Entry 7R21 (electron microscopy, 3.10 A resolution); this record covers chains R and S of the 19 polymer chains in the assembly.

== Chain R ==
Molecule: CrRNA
Source organism: Escherichia coli
Sequence (62 nucleotides; row label = number of the first residue in the row):
     1 AUUGAAAGUU GUAGUAUGCG GUCCUUGCGG CUGAGAGCAC UUCAGGAGUU GCCCGCGCCA
    61 GC

== Chain S ==
Molecule: Cas7a
Source organism: Pyrococcus furiosus DSM 3638
UniProt: Q8U333 (Q8U333_PYRFU); residues 1-336 here = UniProt positions 1-336
Amino-acid sequence (336 residues; numbered 1 to 336; the number before each row is that of its first residue):
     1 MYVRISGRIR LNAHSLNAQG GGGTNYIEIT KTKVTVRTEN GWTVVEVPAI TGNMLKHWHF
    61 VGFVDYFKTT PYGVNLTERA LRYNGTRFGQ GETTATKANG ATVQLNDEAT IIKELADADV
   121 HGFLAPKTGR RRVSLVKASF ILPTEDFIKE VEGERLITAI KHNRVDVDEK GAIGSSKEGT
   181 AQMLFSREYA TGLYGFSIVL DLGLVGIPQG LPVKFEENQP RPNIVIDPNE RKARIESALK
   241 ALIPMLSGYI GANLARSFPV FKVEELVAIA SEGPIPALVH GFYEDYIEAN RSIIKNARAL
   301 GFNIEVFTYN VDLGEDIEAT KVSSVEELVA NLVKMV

== Chain R / chain S interface ==
Contacting residue pairs - 42 pairs, chain R then chain S:
  C52(R) - Arg131(S)  base contact
  C53(R) - Phe123(S)  hydrogen bond to the sugar
  C53(R) - Leu124(S)  base contact
  C53(R) - Arg131(S)  hydrogen bond to the base
  C53(R) - Arg132(S)  hydrogen bond to the sugar
  C53(R) - Val133(S)  sugar contact
  C54(R) - Lys56(S)  phosphate contact
  C54(R) - Arg87(S)  sugar contact
  C54(R) - His121(S)  sugar contact
  C54(R) - Gly122(S)  sugar contact
  C54(R) - Phe123(S)  sugar contact
  C54(R) - Leu124(S)  base contact
  C54(R) - Arg132(S)  sugar contact
  C54(R) - Val133(S)  phosphate contact
  C54(R) - Ser134(S)  hydrogen bond to the phosphate
  G55(R) - Asn53(S)  hydrogen bond to the sugar
  G55(R) - Lys56(S)  salt bridge to the phosphate
  G55(R) - Gly85(S)  sugar contact
  C56(R) - Asn53(S)  sugar contact
  C56(R) - Met54(S)  phosphate contact
  C56(R) - His57(S)  stacking on the base
  C56(R) - Gly85(S)  phosphate contact
  G57(R) - Asn17(S)  phosphate contact
  G57(R) - Ala18(S)  hydrogen bond to the sugar
  G57(R) - Gln19(S)  hydrogen bond to the sugar
  G57(R) - Gly20(S)  hydrogen bond to the sugar
  G57(R) - Thr51(S)  hydrogen bond to the phosphate
  G57(R) - Asn53(S)  phosphate contact
  G57(R) - Met54(S)  phosphate contact
  C58(R) - Ala18(S)  phosphate contact
  C58(R) - Ala252(S)  phosphate contact
  C59(R) - Ala252(S)  phosphate contact
  C59(R) - Asn253(S)  hydrogen bond to the phosphate
  A60(R) - Arg164(S)  base contact
  A60(R) - Ala255(S)  phosphate contact
  A60(R) - Arg256(S)  salt bridge to the phosphate
  G61(R) - Arg164(S)  phosphate contact
  G61(R) - Phe185(S)  stacking on the base
  G61(R) - Arg256(S)  salt bridge to the phosphate
  C62(R) - Asn163(S)  phosphate contact
  C62(R) - Arg164(S)  phosphate contact
  C62(R) - Val165(S)  phosphate contact
Interface residues without a listed pair, chain S (31 interface residues in all): Tyr83, Thr86, Arg187, Leu254

== Summary ==
11 residues of chain R face 31 of chain S across their interface; the contacts include 10 hydrogen bonds, 3
salt bridges and 2 aromatic stacking contacts. Among the polar pairs are C53(R)-Arg131(S), C53(R)-Phe123(S)
and C53(R)-Arg132(S).
Chain R is CrRNA (Escherichia coli) and chain S is Cas7a (Pyrococcus furiosus DSM 3638); the structure,
elongated Cascade complex from type I-A CRISPR-Cas system, was determined by electron microscopy.
